4EDB - chains D and E of the 6 polymer chains in the assembly; structure by X-ray diffraction, 2.50 A resolution.

[Chain D]
Molecule: Hemagglutinin
Source organism: Influenza A virus
Notes: fragment: ha2 subunit
Reference sequence: A7LI25 (A7LI25_9INFA); residues 1-176 here correspond to UniProt positions 344-519 (UniProt number = residue number + 343)
Chain sequence (182 residues; each row starts with the number of its first residue):
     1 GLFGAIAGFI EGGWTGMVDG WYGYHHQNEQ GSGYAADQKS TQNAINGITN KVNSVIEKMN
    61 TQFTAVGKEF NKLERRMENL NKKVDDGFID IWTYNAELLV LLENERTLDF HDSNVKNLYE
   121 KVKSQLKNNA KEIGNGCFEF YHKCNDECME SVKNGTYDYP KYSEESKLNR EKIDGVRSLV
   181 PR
Disordered / not traced: 161-182
Cystine bridges: Cys144-Cys148
Construct notes: expression tag (177-182)

[Chain E]
Molecule: Hemagglutinin
Source organism: Influenza A virus
Notes: fragment: ha1 subunit
Reference sequence: A7LI25 (A7LI25_9INFA); residues 1-326 here correspond to UniProt positions 18-343 (UniProt number = residue number + 17)
Chain sequence (330 residues; row label = number of the first residue in the row; numbers below 1 keep their minus sign (Ala-3 is residue -3)):
    -3 ADPGDTICIG YHANNSTDTV DTVLEKNVTV THSVNLLEDS HNGKLCLLKG IAPLQLGNCS
    57 VAGWILGNPE CELLISKESW SYIVEKPNPE NGTCYPGHFA DYEELREQLS SVSSFERFEM
   117 FPKESSWPNH TVTGVSASCS HNGKSSFYKN LLWLTGKNGL YPNLSKSYAN NKEKEVLVLW
   177 GVHHPPNIGD QRALYHTENA YVSVVSSHYS RKFTPEIAKR PKVRDQEGRI NYYWTLLEPG
   237 DTIIFEANGN LIAPRYAFAL SRGFGSGIIN SNAPMDECDA KCQTPQGAIN SSLPFQNVHP
   297 VTIGECPKYV RSAKLRMVTG LRNIPSIQSR
Disordered / not traced: -3 to 0, 324-326
Cystine bridges: Cys42-Cys274, Cys55-Cys67, Cys90-Cys135, Cys278-Cys302
Construct notes: expression tag (-3 to 0)

[Interface between chain D and chain E]
Residue-residue contacts (20):
  Lys72(D) with Gln104(E), hydrogen bond (backbone-side chain); Glu234(E), salt bridge
  Leu73(D) with Glu100(E); Trp230(E), hydrophobic
  Glu74(D) with Glu100(E), hydrogen bond (backbone-side chain)
  Arg75(D) with Glu100(E), hydrogen bond (backbone-side chain); Glu103(E); Gln104(E); Arg258(E); Gly259(E), hydrogen bond (side chain-backbone)
  Arg76(D) with Glu99(E); Glu100(E), salt bridge; Glu103(E)
  Met77(D) with Glu100(E)
  Asn79(D) with Glu103(E); Gly261(E)
  Lys82(D) with Phe260(E)
  Gly87(D) with Lys304(E)
  Asp90(D) with Lys304(E)
  Tyr94(D) with Phe291(E)
Other interface residues (no listed pair), chain E (17 interface residues in all): Asp97, His204, Leu232, Ser262, Pro290

[Summary]
Chain D and chain E form an interface of 11 and 17 residues respectively, with 4 hydrogen bonds and 2 salt
bridges. Among the polar pairs are Lys72(D)-Glu234(E), Arg76(D)-Glu100(E) and Lys72(D)-Gln104(E).
Chain D is Hemagglutinin and chain E is Hemagglutinin, both from Influenza A virus; the structure, Structures
of monomeric hemagglutinin and its complex with an Fab fragment of a neutralizing antibody that ..., was
determined by X-ray diffraction together with 4EDA from the same study.
